PDB entry 7KEW | electron microscopy, 4.16 A resolution (low resolution: residue-level contacts below are approximate; hydrogen-bond / salt-bridge calls are withheld) | chains A and E of the 12 polymer chains in the assembly

[Chain A]
Name: Spike glycoprotein 1
Source organism: Bundibugyo ebolavirus
Reference sequence: A0A510C2V9 (A0A510C2V9_9MONO); residue numbers follow UniProt; this construct covers 1-312
Chain sequence (343 residues; row label = number of the first residue in the row):
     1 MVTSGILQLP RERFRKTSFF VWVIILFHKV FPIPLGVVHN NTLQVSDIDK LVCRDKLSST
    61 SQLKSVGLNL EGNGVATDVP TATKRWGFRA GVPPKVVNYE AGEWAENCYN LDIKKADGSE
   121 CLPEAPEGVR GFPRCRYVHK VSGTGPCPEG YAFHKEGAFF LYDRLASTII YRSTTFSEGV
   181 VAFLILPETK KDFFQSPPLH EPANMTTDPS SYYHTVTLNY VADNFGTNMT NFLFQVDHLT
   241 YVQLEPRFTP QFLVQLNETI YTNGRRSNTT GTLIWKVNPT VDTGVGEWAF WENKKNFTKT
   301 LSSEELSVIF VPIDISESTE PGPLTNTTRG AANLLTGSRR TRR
Unresolved in the structure: 1-32, 194-214, 281-343
Construct notes: expression tag (313-343)
Disulfide bonds: C108-C135, C121-C147
Covalently attached groups: N-acetylglucosamine (NAG) linked to N228, N257
From the paper describing this entry:
  - conformationally variable residues (loop rearrangement): N268

[Chain E]
Name: Envelope glycoprotein 2
Source organism: Bundibugyo ebolavirus
Reference sequence: B8XCN0 (B8XCN0_9MONO); numbering as in UniProt (aligned over 502-640)
Chain sequence (177 residues; each row starts with the number of its first residue):
   502 EITLRTQAKC NPNLHYWTTQ DEGAAIGLAW IPYFGPAAEG IYTEGIMHNQ NGLICGLRQL
   562 ANETTQALQL FLRATTELRT FSILNRKAID FLLQRWGGTC HILGPDCCIE PHDWTKNITD
   622 KIDQIIHDFI DKPLPDQTDV EVDDDDKAGW SHPQFEKGGG SGGGSGGGSW SHPQFEK
Unresolved in the structure: 502-510, 525-530, 612-678
Construct notes: expression tag (641-678)
Disulfide bonds: C511-C556, C601-C608
Covalently attached groups: N-acetylglucosamine (NAG) linked to N563

[Chain A / chain E interface]
Pairs across the interface - 18 pairs, chain A then chain E:
  D55(A) - G599(E)
  K56(A) - G598(E)
  K56(A) - T600(E)
  L57(A) - L594(E)
  L57(A) - G598(E)
  S58(A) - L594(E)
  S58(A) - G598(E)
  S59(A) - D591(E)
  S59(A) - L594(E)
  T60(A) - R587(E)
  T60(A) - I590(E)
  T60(A) - D591(E)
  T60(A) - L594(E)
  N98(A) - T577(E)
  R164(A) - R574(E)
  R164(A) - A575(E)
  R164(A) - T576(E)
  R164(A) - T577(E)
Other interface residues (no listed pair), chain A (11 interface residues in all): S61, E127, D163
Other interface residues (no listed pair), chain E (14 interface residues in all): L579, Q595, W597

[Overview]
11 residues of chain A face 14 of chain E across their interface. Covalently linked N-acetylglucosamine: at
N228(A) and N257(A). N-acetylglucosamine is covalently linked to N563(E). The paper reports conformational
variability at N268(A).
Chain A is Spike glycoprotein 1 and chain E is Envelope glycoprotein 2, both from Bundibugyo ebolavirus; the
structure, Bundibugyo virus GP (mucin deleted) bound to antibody Fab BDBV-43, was determined by electron
microscopy (same publication as 7KEJ, 7KF9 and 7KFG).
